PDB entry 9N83 | electron microscopy, 3.10 A resolution | chains I and a of the 18 polymer chains in the assembly

== Chain I ==
Molecule: 68-nt DNA strand
Sequence (68 nucleotides; numbered 1 to 68; the number before each row is that of its first residue):
     1 CGCGCCCAGC TTTCCCAGCT AATAAACTAA AAACTATGCA TGCTCTACTG CTTCTGATCT
    61 AGTCGACC
Not modelled in the structure: 1-29

== Chain a ==
Name: X-ray repair cross-complementing protein 6
From: Homo sapiens
Notes: EC 3.6.4.-, 4.2.99.-
UniProtKB: P12956 (XRCC6_HUMAN); numbering as in UniProt (aligned over 1-609)
Amino-acid sequence (612 residues; numbered -2 to 609; the number before each row is that of its first residue; numbers below 1 keep their minus sign (Gly-2 is residue -2)):
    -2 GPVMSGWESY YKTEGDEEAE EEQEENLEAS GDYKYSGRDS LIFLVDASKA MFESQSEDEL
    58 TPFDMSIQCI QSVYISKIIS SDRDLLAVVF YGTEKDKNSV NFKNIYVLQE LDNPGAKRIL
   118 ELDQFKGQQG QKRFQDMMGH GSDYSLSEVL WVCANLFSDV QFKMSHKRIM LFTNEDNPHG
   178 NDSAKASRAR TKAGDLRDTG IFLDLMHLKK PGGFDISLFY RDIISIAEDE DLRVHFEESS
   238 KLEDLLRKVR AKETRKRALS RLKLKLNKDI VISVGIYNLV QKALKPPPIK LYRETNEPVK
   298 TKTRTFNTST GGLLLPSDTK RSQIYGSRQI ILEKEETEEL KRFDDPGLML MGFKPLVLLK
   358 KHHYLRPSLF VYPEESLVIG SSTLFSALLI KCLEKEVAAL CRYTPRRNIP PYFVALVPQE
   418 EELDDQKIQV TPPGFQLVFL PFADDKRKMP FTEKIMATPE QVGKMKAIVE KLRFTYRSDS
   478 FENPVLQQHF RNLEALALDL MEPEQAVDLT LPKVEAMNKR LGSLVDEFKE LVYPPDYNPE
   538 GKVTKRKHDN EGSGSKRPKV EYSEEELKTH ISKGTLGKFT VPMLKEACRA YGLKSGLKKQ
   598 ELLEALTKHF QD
Not modelled in the structure: -2 to 31, 539-609
Construct notes: expression tag (-2 to 0)

== Interface between chain I and chain a ==
Pairs across the interface - 11 pairs, chain I then chain a:
  DT41(I) with Arg444(a), salt bridge to the phosphate
  DC45(I) with Pro285(a), phosphate contact
  DA47(I) with Thr300(a), hydrogen bond to the phosphate
  DT49(I) with Arg404(a), salt bridge to the phosphate
  DG50(I) with Arg254(a), base contact; Arg404(a), salt bridge to the phosphate
  DC51(I) with Ala255(a), sugar contact; Arg258(a), sugar contact
  DT52(I) with Arg258(a), salt bridge to the phosphate
  DT53(I) with Ser33(a), phosphate contact
  DC54(I) with Phe159(a), phosphate contact
Also at the interface, not in a pair above, chain I (11 interface residues in all): DA40, DT46
Also at the interface, not in a pair above, chain a (15 interface residues in all): Gly34, Arg35, Lys160, Leu256, Ser257, Lys287

== Overview ==
11 residues of chain I face 15 of chain a across their interface; the contacts include 1 hydrogen bond and 4
salt bridges. Among the polar pairs are DA47(I)-Thr300(a), DT41(I)-Arg444(a) and DT49(I)-Arg404(a).
Here chain I is a 68-nt DNA strand and chain a is X-ray repair cross-complementing protein 6 (Homo sapiens).
Entry 9N83 (The ligation complex in the NHEJ pathway) was determined by electron microscopy together with
9CQ3, 9CQ6, 9CQC, 9N81 and 9N82 from the same study.
